8GXX - chains A and D of the 12 polymer chains in the assembly; structure by electron microscopy, 3.00 A resolution.

== Chain A ==
Protein: V-type ATP synthase alpha chain
Organism: Thermus thermophilus HB8
Notes: EC 7.1.2.2
UniProt: Q56403 (VATA_THET8); numbering as in UniProt (aligned over 1-578)
Sequence (578 residues; numbered 1 to 578; the number before each row is that of its first residue):
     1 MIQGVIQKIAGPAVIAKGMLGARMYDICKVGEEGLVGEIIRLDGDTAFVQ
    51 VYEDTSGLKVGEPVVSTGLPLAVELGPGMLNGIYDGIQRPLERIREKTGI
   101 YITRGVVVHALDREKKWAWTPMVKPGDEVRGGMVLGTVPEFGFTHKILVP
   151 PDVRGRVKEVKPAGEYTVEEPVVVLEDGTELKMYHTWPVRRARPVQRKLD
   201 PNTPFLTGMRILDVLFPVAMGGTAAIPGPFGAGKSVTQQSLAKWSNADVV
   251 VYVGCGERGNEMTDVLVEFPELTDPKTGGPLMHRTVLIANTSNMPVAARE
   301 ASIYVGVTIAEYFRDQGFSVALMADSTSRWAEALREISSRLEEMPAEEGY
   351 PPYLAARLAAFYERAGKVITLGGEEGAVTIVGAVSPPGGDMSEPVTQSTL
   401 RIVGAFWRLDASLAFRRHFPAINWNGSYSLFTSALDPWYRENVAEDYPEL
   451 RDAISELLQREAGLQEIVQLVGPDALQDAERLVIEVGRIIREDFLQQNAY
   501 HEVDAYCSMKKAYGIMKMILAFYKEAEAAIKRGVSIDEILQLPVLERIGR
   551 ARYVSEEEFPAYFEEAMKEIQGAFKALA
Sequence notes: conflict Ala232 (Ser in Q56403), Ser235 (Thr in Q56403)
Ion coordination: Mg2+: Ser235 (together with ADP)
Ligand contacts: ADP (adenosine-5'-diphosphate): Met209, Pro229, Phe230, Gly231, Ala232, Gly233, Lys234, Ser235, Val236, Glu261, Phe419, Pro420, Gln497, Asn498, Ala499, Tyr500
From the paper describing this entry:
  - binding site for the ligand ATP: Lys234, Ser235, Val236

== Chain D ==
Protein: V-type ATP synthase beta chain
Organism: Thermus thermophilus HB8
UniProt: Q56404 (VATB_THET8); numbering as in UniProt (aligned over 1-478)
Sequence (478 residues; numbered 1 to 478; the number before each row is that of its first residue):
     1 MDLLKKEYTGITYISGPLLFVENAKDLAYGAIVDIKDGTGRVRGGQVIEV
    51 SEEYAVIQVFEETTGLDLATTSVSLVEDVARLGVSKEMLGRRFNGIGKPI
   101 DGLPPITPEKRLPITGLPLNPVARRKPEQFIQTGISTIDVMNTLVRGQKL
   151 PIFSGSGLPANEIAAQIARQATVRPDLSGEGEKEEPFAVVFAAMGITQRE
   201 LSYFIQEFERTGALSRSVLFLNKADDPTIERILTPRMALTVAEYLAFEHD
   251 YHVLVILTDMTNYCEALREIGAAREEIPGRRGYPGYMYTDLATIYERAGV
   301 VEGKKGSVTQIPILSMPDDDRTHPIPDLTGYITEGQIQLSRELHRKGIYP
   351 PIDPLPSLSRLMNNGVGKGKTREDHKQVSDQLYSAYANGVDIRKLVAIIG
   401 EDALTENDRRYLQFADAFERFFINQGQQNRSIEESLQIAWALLSMLPQGE
   451 LKRISKDHIGKYYGQKLEEIWGAPQALD
Disordered / not traced: 1-4, 475-478
From the paper describing this entry:
  - binding site for the ligand ATP: Arg360

== Chain A / chain D interface ==
Contacting residue pairs (57; chain A residue first):
  Ala22(A) with Asp67(D)
  Arg23(A) with Gly65(D); Leu66(D)
  Met24(A) with Ile14(D); Thr63(D); Thr64(D); Leu66(D), hydrogen bond (backbone-backbone)
  Tyr25(A) with Thr64(D)
  Arg41(A) with Tyr13(D), hydrogen bond; Ile14(D); Ser15(D)
  Leu42(A) with Tyr13(D); Ile14(D), hydrogen bond (backbone-backbone); Leu66(D)
  Asp43(A) with Thr12(D); Tyr13(D)
  Gly44(A) with Thr12(D), hydrogen bond (backbone-backbone); Leu68(D)
  Asp200(A) with Ser202(D), hydrogen bond
  Met344(A) with Ala272(D); Glu275(D)
  Glu347(A) with Arg268(D), salt bridge; Arg281(D)
  Pro352(A) with Glu269(D); Ala272(D), hydrophobic
  Ala355(A) with Glu269(D), hydrogen bond (backbone-side chain)
  Ala359(A) with Ala224(D)
  Glu363(A) with Thr197(D); Ala224(D)
  Gln397(A) with Pro317(D)
  Leu400(A) with Ser156(D)
  Arg401(A) with Asn262(D); Glu265(D), salt bridge
  Trp424(A) with Arg345(D)
  Asn425(A) with Arg345(D), hydrogen bond (backbone-side chain)
  Tyr428(A) with Ser156(D), hydrogen bond; Gly157(D)
  Leu430(A) with Gly157(D); Arg199(D)
  Phe431(A) with Arg199(D)
  Ser455(A) with Arg345(D)
  Glu456(A) with Arg345(D); Lys346(D), salt bridge
  Gln459(A) with Glu342(D), hydrogen bond; Arg345(D), hydrogen bond
  Leu464(A) with Ala397(D), hydrophobic
  Glu466(A) with Lys394(D), salt bridge
  Ile467(A) with Lys394(D); Ala397(D), hydrophobic; Ile398(D), hydrophobic
  Ala475(A) with Ile398(D)
  Leu476(A) with Ala397(D)
  Gln477(A) with Ala397(D); Ile398(D); Gly400(D)
  Glu480(A) with Val396(D); Ala397(D)
Also at the interface, not in a pair above, chain A (48 interface residues in all): Gly21, Ile40, Arg190, Lys198, Pro345, Ala346, Tyr353, Leu354, Ala356, Arg357, Ser392, Ile402, Val403, Gly404, Val471
Also at the interface, not in a pair above, chain D (44 interface residues in all): Thr39, Glu62, Ala69, Ile196, Gln198, Asp225, Thr261, Ala273, Asp318, Arg341, Gly347, Ile399

== Overview ==
The interface between chain A and chain D involves 48 residues on one side and 44 on the other; the contacts
include 10 hydrogen bonds and 4 salt bridges. Polar pairs include Glu347(A)-Arg268(D), Arg401(A)-Glu265(D) and
Glu456(A)-Lys346(D). From the paper: a binding site for the ligand ATP at Lys234(A), Ser235(A) and Arg360(D)
among others.
Chain A is V-type ATP synthase alpha chain and chain D is V-type ATP synthase beta chain, both from Thermus
thermophilus HB8; the structure, 3 nucleotide-bound V1EG of V/A-ATPase from Thermus thermophilus, was
determined by electron microscopy (same publication as 8GXU, 8GXW, 8GXY and 8GXZ).
